9GML - chains A and B of the 3 polymer chains in the assembly; structure by electron microscopy, 3.12 A resolution.

[Chain A]
Molecule: Urease subunit gamma
From: Sporosarcina pasteurii
Notes: EC 3.5.1.5
Reference sequence: P41022 (URE3_SPOPA); numbering as in UniProt (aligned over 1-100)
Sequence (100 residues; row label = number of the first residue in the row):
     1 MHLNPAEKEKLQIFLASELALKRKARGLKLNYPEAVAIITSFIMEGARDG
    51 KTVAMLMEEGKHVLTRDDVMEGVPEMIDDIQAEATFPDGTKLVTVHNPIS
Modified / non-standard residues: Met1 (N-carboxymethionine; CXM)
Construct notes: variant Ala20 (Leu in P41022), Lys22 (Arg in P41022)

[Chain B]
Molecule: Urease subunit beta
From: Sporosarcina pasteurii
Notes: EC 3.5.1.5
Reference sequence: P41021 (URE2_SPOPA); numbering as in UniProt (aligned over 1-126)
Sequence (126 residues; each row starts with the number of its first residue):
     1 MSNNNYIVPGEYRVAEGEIEINAGREKTTIRVSNTGDRPIQVGSHIHFVE
    51 VNKELLFDRAEGIGRRLNIPSGTAARFEPGEEMEVELTELGGNREVFGIS
   101 DLTNGSVDNKELILQRAKELGYKGVE
Disordered / not traced: 1-4

[Chain A / chain B interface]
Residue-residue contacts (7; chain A residue first):
  Arg66(A) with Tyr6(B)
  Glu71(A) with Tyr6(B), hydrogen bond
  Gly72(A) with Tyr6(B); Ile7(B)
  Glu75(A) with Tyr6(B); Val8(B)
  Met76(A) with Pro9(B), hydrophobic
Other interface residues (no listed pair), chain A (6 interface residues in all): Pro74

[Overview]
6 residues of chain A face 4 of chain B across their interface, with 1 hydrogen bond. Its one hydrogen-bonded
contact is Glu71(A)-Tyr6(B).
Here chain A is Urease subunit gamma and chain B is Urease subunit beta, both from Sporosarcina pasteurii.
Entry 9GML (Cryo-EM structure of Sporosarcina pasteurii urease) was determined by electron microscopy (same
publication as 9GNR).
